Entry 7QT1 (X-ray diffraction, 2.10 A resolution); this record covers chains A and B of the 8 polymer chains in the assembly.

# Chain A
Protein: RubisCO large subunit
Organism: synthetic construct
Sequence (457 residues; row label = number of the first residue in the row):
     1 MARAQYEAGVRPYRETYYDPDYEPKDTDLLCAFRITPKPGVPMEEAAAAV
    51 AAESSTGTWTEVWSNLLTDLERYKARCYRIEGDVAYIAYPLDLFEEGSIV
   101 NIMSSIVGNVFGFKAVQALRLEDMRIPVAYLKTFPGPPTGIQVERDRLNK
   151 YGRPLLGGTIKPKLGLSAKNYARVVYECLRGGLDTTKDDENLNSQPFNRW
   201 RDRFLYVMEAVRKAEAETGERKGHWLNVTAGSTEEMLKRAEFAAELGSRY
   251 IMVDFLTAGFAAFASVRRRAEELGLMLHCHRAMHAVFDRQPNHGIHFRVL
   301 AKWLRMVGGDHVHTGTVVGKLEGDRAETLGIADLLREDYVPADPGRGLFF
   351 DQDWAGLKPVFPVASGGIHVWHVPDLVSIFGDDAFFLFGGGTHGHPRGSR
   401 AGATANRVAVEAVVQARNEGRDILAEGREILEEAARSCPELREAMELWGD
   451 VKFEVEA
Unresolved in the structure: 1-5, 454-457
Modified residues: Lys-187 (lysine nz-carboxylic acid; KCX)
Bound ions: Mg2+: Lys-187, Asp-189, Glu-190 (together with 2-carboxyarabinitol-1,5-diphosphate)
Small-molecule neighbours:
  - 2-carboxyarabinitol-1,5-diphosphate (CAP), molecule 1: Glu-53, Thr-58, Trp-59, Asn-109
  - 2-carboxyarabinitol-1,5-diphosphate (CAP), molecule 2: Thr-159, Lys-161, Lys-163, Lys-187, Asp-189, Glu-190, His-280, Arg-281, His-284, His-313, Gly-315, Lys-320, Leu-321, Ser-365, Gly-366, Gly-367, Leu-387, Phe-388, Gly-389, Gly-390

# Chain B
Protein: RubisCO small subunit
Organism: synthetic construct
Sequence (105 residues; numbered 1 to 105; the number before each row is that of its first residue):
     1 MHTETFSYLPPLTDEEIKKQVEYILKNGWIPGIEYTDEPGPHNSYWSFWK
    51 LPFFNAETAEEVMEELEACREANPDCYIKITGYDNIRQGQVLSFVAYRPH
   101 HHHHH
Unresolved in the structure: 100-105

# Interface between chain A and chain B
Pairs across the interface (49):
  Gln-142(A) / Arg-87(B)
  Asn-149(A) / Glu-4(B)
  Asn-149(A) / Asn-43(B)
  Lys-150(A) / Glu-4(B)  salt bridge
  Tyr-151(A) / Thr-5(B)  hydrogen bond (backbone-side chain)
  Tyr-151(A) / Gln-90(B)
  Tyr-151(A) / Leu-92(B)
  Tyr-151(A) / Ser-93(B)  hydrogen bond (backbone-backbone)
  Gly-152(A) / Val-91(B)
  Gly-152(A) / Leu-92(B)
  Arg-153(A) / Glu-4(B)  salt bridge
  Arg-153(A) / Thr-5(B)
  Gly-181(A) / Tyr-8(B)
  Gly-182(A) / Tyr-8(B)
  Glu-215(A) / Pro-41(B)
  Thr-218(A) / Met-1(B)
  Thr-218(A) / His-2(B)  hydrogen bond (backbone-backbone)
  Gly-219(A) / Met-1(B)
  Gly-219(A) / Pro-41(B)
  Glu-220(A) / His-2(B)
  Glu-220(A) / Thr-3(B)
  Glu-220(A) / Glu-4(B)  hydrogen bond (side chain-backbone)
  Glu-220(A) / Ser-7(B)  hydrogen bond
  Arg-221(A) / Pro-41(B)  hydrogen bond (side chain-backbone)
  Arg-221(A) / His-42(B)
  Arg-221(A) / Ser-44(B)  hydrogen bond
  Asp-383(A) / Arg-87(B)  salt bridge
  Arg-407(A) / Glu-4(B)  salt bridge
  Arg-407(A) / Ser-7(B)
  Arg-407(A) / Tyr-8(B)
  Val-408(A) / Tyr-8(B)
  Glu-411(A) / Glu-4(B)
  Glu-411(A) / Thr-5(B)
  Glu-411(A) / Phe-6(B)  hydrogen bond (side chain-backbone)
  Glu-411(A) / Ser-7(B)  hydrogen bond (side chain-backbone)
  Glu-411(A) / Tyr-8(B)  hydrogen bond (side chain-backbone)
  Glu-411(A) / Leu-9(B)
  Ala-412(A) / Leu-9(B)
  Val-414(A) / Phe-6(B)  hydrophobic
  Gln-415(A) / Phe-6(B)
  Gln-415(A) / Leu-9(B)
  Gln-415(A) / Leu-12(B)
  Gln-415(A) / Glu-16(B)  hydrogen bond
  Gln-415(A) / Gln-20(B)
  Arg-417(A) / Tyr-23(B)
  Asn-418(A) / Lys-19(B)
  Asn-418(A) / Gln-20(B)  hydrogen bond
  Asn-418(A) / Tyr-23(B)
  Glu-419(A) / Lys-19(B)
Interface residues without a listed pair, chain A (29 interface residues in all): Leu-148, Arg-180, Asp-184, Asp-382, Thr-404, Ser-437
Interface residues without a listed pair, chain B (26 interface residues in all): Pro-10, Gly-40, Gln-88

# Overview
The interface between chain A and chain B involves 29 residues on one side and 26 on the other, with 12
hydrogen bonds and 4 salt bridges. Among the polar pairs are Lys-150(A)/Glu-4(B), Arg-153(A)/Glu-4(B) and
Asp-383(A)/Arg-87(B). Bound to chain A: 2-carboxyarabinitol-1,5-diphosphate.
Here chain A is RubisCO large subunit and chain B is RubisCO small subunit, both from synthetic construct.
Entry 7QT1 (Non-obligately L8S8-complex forming RubisCO derived from ancestral sequence reconstruction and
rational engineering in L8S8 complex with ...) was determined by X-ray diffraction (same publication as 7QSW
and 7QSY).
